Entry 5NQ5 (X-ray diffraction, 2.85 A resolution); this record covers chain A.

[Chain A]
Molecule: Thymidylate kinase
Organism: Mycobacterium tuberculosis (strain ATCC 25618 / H37Rv)
Notes: EC 2.7.4.9
Reference sequence: P9WKE1 (KTHY_MYCTU); residues 1-214 here = UniProt positions 1-214
Sequence (214 residues; each row starts with the number of its first residue):
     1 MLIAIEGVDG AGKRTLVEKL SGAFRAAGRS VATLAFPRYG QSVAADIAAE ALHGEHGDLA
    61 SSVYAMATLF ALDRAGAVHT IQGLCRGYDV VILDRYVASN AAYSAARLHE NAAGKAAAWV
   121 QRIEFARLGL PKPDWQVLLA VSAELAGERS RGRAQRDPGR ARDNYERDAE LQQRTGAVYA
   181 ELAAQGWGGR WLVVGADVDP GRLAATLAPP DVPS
Not modelled in the structure: 141-161, 213-214
Residues lining bound ligands: 952 (5-methyl-1-[(3S)-1-[(3-phenoxyphenyl)methyl]piperidin-3-yl]pyrimidine-2,4-dione): Phe36, Pro37, Tyr39, Ala48, Ala49, Leu52, Ala60, Val63, Met66, Phe70, Arg74, Arg95, Tyr96, Ser99, Asn100, Tyr103, Arg107
Curated features (UniProtKB/Swiss-Prot):
  - region: Gly147 to Gly159 (LID)
  - binding site (ATP): Gly7 to Arg14
  - binding site (dTMP): Asp9, Tyr39, Phe70, Arg74, Arg95, Asn100, Tyr103, Asp163, Tyr165
  - binding site (Mg(2+)): Asp9, Glu166
  - site: Arg153 (Transition state stabilizer)
From the paper describing this entry:
  - binding site for 952: Phe36, Pro37, Ala48, Ala49, Leu52, Met66, Phe70, Arg74, Arg95, Asn100, Tyr103, Arg107
  - conformationally variable residues (side-chain flip): Leu52, Arg107

[Summary]
Ligands of chain A: compound 952. From UniProt: 8 ATP-binding residues, 9 dTMP-binding residues and
Mg2+-binding residues Asp9 and Glu166. The paper reports a binding site for 952 at Phe36, Pro37 and Ala48
among others; conformational variability at Leu52 and Arg107.
Chain A is Thymidylate kinase (Mycobacterium tuberculosis (strain ATCC 25618 / H37Rv)); the structure, Mtb TMK
crystal structure in complex with compound 1, was determined by X-ray diffraction together with 5NR7 from the
same study.
